PDB entry 1TJP | X-ray diffraction, 1.50 A resolution | chains A and B

Chain A:
Protein: Tryptophan synthase alpha chain
From: Salmonella typhimurium
Notes: EC 4.2.1.20
UniProt: P00929 (TRPA_SALTY); residue numbers follow UniProt; this construct covers 1-268
Chain sequence (268 residues; row label = number of the first residue in the row):
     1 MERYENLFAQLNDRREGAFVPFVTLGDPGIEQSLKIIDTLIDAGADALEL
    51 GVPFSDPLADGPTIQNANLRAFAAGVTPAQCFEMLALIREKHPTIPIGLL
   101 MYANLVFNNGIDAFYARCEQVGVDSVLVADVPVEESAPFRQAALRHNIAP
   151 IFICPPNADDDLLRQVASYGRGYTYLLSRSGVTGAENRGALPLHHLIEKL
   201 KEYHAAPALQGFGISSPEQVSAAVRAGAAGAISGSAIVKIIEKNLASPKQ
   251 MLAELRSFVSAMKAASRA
Not modelled in the structure: 268
UniProt features mapped onto this chain:
  - active site (Proton acceptor): Glu49, Asp60

Chain B:
Protein: Tryptophan synthase beta chain
From: Salmonella typhimurium
Notes: EC 4.2.1.20
UniProt: P00933 (TRPB_SALTY); residues 2-397 here correspond to UniProt positions 1-396 (UniProt number = residue number - 1)
Chain sequence (396 residues; numbered 2 to 397; the number before each row is that of its first residue):
     2 TTLLNPYFGEFGGMYVPQILMPALNQLEEAFVSAQKDPEFQAQFADLLKN
    52 YAGRPTALTKCQNITAGTRTTLYLKREDLLHGGAHKTNQVLGQALLAKRM
   102 GKSEIIAETGAGQHGVASALASALLGLKCRIYMGAKDVERQSPNVFRMRL
   152 MGAEVIPVHSGSATLKDACNEALRDWSGSYETAHYMLGTAAGPHPYPTIV
   202 REFQRMIGEETKAQILDKEGRLPDAVIACVGGGSNAIGMFADFINDTSVG
   252 LIGVEPGGHGIETGEHGAPLKHGRVGIYFGMKAPMMQTADGQIEESYSIS
   302 AGLDFPSVGPQHAYLNSIGRADYVSITDDEALEAFKTLCRHEGIIPALES
   352 SHALAHALKMMREQPEKEQLLVVNLSGRGDKDIFTVHDILKARGEI
Not modelled in the structure: 396-397
Covalent attachments: pyridoxal phosphate (PLP) linked to Lys87

Interface between chain A and chain B:
Residue-residue contacts - 66 pairs, chain A then chain B:
  Pro53(A) - Gln293(B)  hydrogen bond (backbone-side chain)
  Phe54(A) - Gly292(B)
  Phe54(A) - Gln293(B)
  Ser55(A) - Lys167(B)
  Ser55(A) - Gln293(B)  hydrogen bond (backbone-side chain)
  Ser55(A) - Ile294(B)  hydrogen bond (side chain-backbone)
  Asp56(A) - Lys167(B)  salt bridge
  Asp56(A) - Asp168(B)
  Asp56(A) - Asn171(B)  hydrogen bond
  Asp56(A) - Tyr279(B)  hydrogen bond
  Asp56(A) - Ile294(B)
  Pro57(A) - Arg175(B)  hydrogen bond (backbone-side chain)
  Leu58(A) - Pro18(B)
  Leu58(A) - Arg175(B)
  Asp60(A) - Arg175(B)  hydrogen bond (backbone-side chain)
  Gln65(A) - Ser161(B)
  Gln65(A) - Arg175(B)
  Phe72(A) - Gln293(B)
  Thr77(A) - Asp291(B)
  Pro78(A) - Asp291(B)
  Ala103(A) - Ile278(B)  hydrophobic
  Asn104(A) - Gly277(B)
  Asn104(A) - Ile278(B)  hydrogen bond (side chain-backbone)
  Asn104(A) - Gln288(B)  hydrogen bond
  Asn104(A) - Gly292(B)  hydrogen bond (side chain-backbone)
  Asn104(A) - Ile294(B)
  Leu105(A) - Asp291(B)
  Leu105(A) - Gly292(B)
  Phe107(A) - Val276(B)
  Phe107(A) - Gly277(B)
  Phe107(A) - Ile278(B)  hydrophobic
  Phe107(A) - Lys283(B)
  Asn108(A) - Arg275(B)  hydrogen bond
  Asn108(A) - Gln288(B)
  Asn108(A) - Ala290(B)  hydrogen bond (side chain-backbone)
  Asn108(A) - Asp291(B)  hydrogen bond (side chain-backbone)
  Asn108(A) - Gly292(B)
  Ala129(A) - Pro18(B)
  Asp130(A) - Tyr16(B)
  Asp130(A) - Val17(B)  hydrogen bond (backbone-backbone)
  Pro132(A) - Met15(B)
  Pro132(A) - Val17(B)
  Pro132(A) - Gln19(B)
  Pro132(A) - Met22(B)  hydrophobic
  Val133(A) - Gln19(B)  hydrogen bond (backbone-side chain)
  Glu134(A) - Gln19(B)  hydrogen bond
  Glu134(A) - Met22(B)
  Glu135(A) - Tyr8(B)  hydrogen bond
  Glu135(A) - Gly14(B)
  Glu135(A) - Met15(B)  hydrogen bond (side chain-backbone)
  Glu135(A) - Tyr16(B)
  Ile153(A) - Gln19(B)
  Pro155(A) - Gln19(B)
  Pro155(A) - Ile20(B)  hydrophobic
  Pro156(A) - Ile20(B)
  Asn157(A) - Ile20(B)  hydrogen bond (side chain-backbone)
  Asn157(A) - Pro23(B)
  Asn157(A) - Tyr181(B)  hydrogen bond
  Ser180(A) - Ile20(B)
  Ser180(A) - Ser178(B)
  Ser180(A) - Gly179(B)
  Ser180(A) - Tyr181(B)
  Gly181(A) - Ser178(B)  hydrogen bond (backbone-backbone)
  Gly181(A) - Gly179(B)
  Val182(A) - Arg175(B)
  Val182(A) - Ser178(B)
Also at the interface, not in a pair above, chain A (34 interface residues in all): Ala59, Val131, Phe139, Leu162, Leu177
Also at the interface, not in a pair above, chain B (34 interface residues in all): Glu172, Leu174, Met286, Thr289

In short:
Chain A and chain B each contribute 34 residues to their interface; the contacts include 21 hydrogen bonds and
1 salt bridge. Among the polar pairs are Asp56(A)-Lys167(B), Pro53(A)-Gln293(B) and Ser55(A)-Gln293(B).
UniProt lists active-site residues Glu49(A) and Asp60(A) on chain A.
Chain A is Tryptophan synthase alpha chain and chain B is Tryptophan synthase beta chain, both from Salmonella
typhimurium; the structure, Crystal Structure Of Wild-Type Tryptophan Synthase Complexed With
1-[(2-hydroxylphenyl)amino]3-glycerolphosphate, was determined by X-ray diffraction (same publication as 1WBJ,
1TJR and 1RD5).
